PDB entry 3COW | X-ray diffraction, 1.80 A resolution | chains A and B

== Chain A (and B) ==
Molecule: Pantothenate synthetase
Organism: Mycobacterium tuberculosis
Notes: EC 6.3.2.1; chain B of this document is another copy of the same molecule, construct and numbering; everything in this record applies to it too
UniProt: P0A5R0 (PANC_MYCTU); residue numbers follow UniProt; this construct covers 1-300
Sequence (301 residues; each row starts with the number of its first residue; numbering starts at 0):
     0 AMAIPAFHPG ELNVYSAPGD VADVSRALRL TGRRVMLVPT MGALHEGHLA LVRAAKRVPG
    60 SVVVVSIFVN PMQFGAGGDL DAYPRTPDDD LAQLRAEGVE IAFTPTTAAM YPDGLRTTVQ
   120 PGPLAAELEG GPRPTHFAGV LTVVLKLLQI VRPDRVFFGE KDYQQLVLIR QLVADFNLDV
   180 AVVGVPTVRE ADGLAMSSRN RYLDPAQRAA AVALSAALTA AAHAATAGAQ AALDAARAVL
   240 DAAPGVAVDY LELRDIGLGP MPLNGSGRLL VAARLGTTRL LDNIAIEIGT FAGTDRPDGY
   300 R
Disordered / not traced: 0-2, 289-300 (chain B: 0-1, 73-80, 289-300)
Construct notes: expression tag (0); engineered mutation A2 (Thr in P0A5R0), G77 (Glu in P0A5R0)
Small-molecule neighbours: 52H (5'-O-{[(2R)-2-hydroxy-3,3-dimethylbutanoyl]sulfamoyl}adenosine): P38, T39, M40, G41, H44, G46, H47, L50, Q72, Y82, V139, V142, V143, F156, F157, G158, K160, D161, Q164, V184, P185, T186, V187, M195

== Chain A / chain B interface ==
Residue-residue contacts - 49 pairs, chain A then chain B:
  R115(A) - Q119(B)
  R115(A) - P120(B)
  R115(A) - G121(B)
  R115(A) - Q170(B)
  R115(A) - D174(B)  salt bridge
  T116(A) - V118(B)
  T116(A) - Q119(B)
  T116(A) - Q170(B)
  T116(A) - L171(B)
  T116(A) - D174(B)  hydrogen bond
  T116(A) - F175(B)
  T117(A) - V118(B)
  T117(A) - Q119(B)  hydrogen bond (backbone-backbone)
  T117(A) - F175(B)
  V118(A) - T116(B)
  V118(A) - T117(B)
  V118(A) - F175(B)  hydrophobic
  Q119(A) - R115(B)
  Q119(A) - T116(B)
  Q119(A) - T117(B)  hydrogen bond (backbone-backbone)
  Q119(A) - Q119(B)
  P120(A) - R115(B)
  G121(A) - R115(B)
  L144(A) - F175(B)  hydrophobic
  K145(A) - D174(B)  hydrogen bond (side chain-backbone)
  K145(A) - N176(B)  hydrogen bond
  Q148(A) - Q148(B)
  Q148(A) - F175(B)
  Q148(A) - N176(B)
  Q148(A) - L177(B)
  I149(A) - N176(B)
  R151(A) - Q148(B)  hydrogen bond
  R151(A) - R151(B)
  Q170(A) - R115(B)
  Q170(A) - T116(B)
  L171(A) - T116(B)
  D174(A) - R115(B)  salt bridge
  D174(A) - T116(B)  hydrogen bond
  D174(A) - K145(B)  hydrogen bond (backbone-side chain)
  F175(A) - T116(B)
  F175(A) - T117(B)
  F175(A) - V118(B)  hydrophobic
  F175(A) - L144(B)  hydrophobic
  F175(A) - Q148(B)
  N176(A) - K145(B)  hydrogen bond
  N176(A) - Q148(B)
  N176(A) - I149(B)
  L177(A) - Q148(B)
  D178(A) - R151(B)  salt bridge
Also at the interface, not in a pair above, chain A (23 interface residues in all): D112, L140, T141, A173
Also at the interface, not in a pair above, chain B (23 interface residues in all): R25, D112, L140, T141, A173

== In short ==
The chain A/chain B interface involves 23 residues from each chain, with 9 hydrogen bonds and 3 salt bridges.
Among the polar pairs are R115(A)-D174(B), D178(A)-R151(B) and T116(A)-D174(B). Ligands of chain A: compound
52H.
Both chains are Pantothenate synthetase (Mycobacterium tuberculosis). Entry 3COW (Crystal Structure of
Mycobacterium Tuberculosis Pantothenate Synthetase at 1.8 Ang resolution- in complex with sulphonamide
inhibitor ...) was determined by X-ray diffraction (same publication as 3COV, 3COY and 3COZ).
